PDB entry 7MLY | electron microscopy, 2.70 A resolution | chains J and B of the 13 polymer chains in the assembly

Chain J:
Name: 3D1 Fab Light Chain
Organism: Rattus norvegicus
Notes: antibody fragment or engineered binder
Sequence (107 residues; each row starts with the number of its first residue):
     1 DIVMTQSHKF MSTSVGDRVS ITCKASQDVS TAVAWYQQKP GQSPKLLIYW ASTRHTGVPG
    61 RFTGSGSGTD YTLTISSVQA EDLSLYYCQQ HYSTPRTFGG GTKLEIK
Disordered / not traced: 1, 103-107
Cystine bridges: Cys23-Cys88

Chain B:
Name: Glycine receptor alpha 1
Organism: Sus scrofa
UniProt: F1RQB7 (F1RQB7_PIG); residues -27 to 419 here correspond to UniProt positions 1-447 (UniProt number = residue number + 28)
Sequence (447 residues; numbered -27 to 419; the number before each row is that of its first residue; numbers below 1 keep their minus sign (Met-27 is residue -27)):
   -27 MYRFNTLRLY LWETIVFFSL AASKEAEAAR SASKPMSPSD FLDKLMGRTS GYDARIRPNF
    33 KGPPVNVSCN IFINSFGSIA ETTMDYRVNI FLRQQWNDPR LAYNEYPDDS LDLDPSMLDS
    93 IWKPDLFFAN EKGAHFHEIT TDNKLLRISR NGNVLYSIRI TLTLACPMDL KNFPMDVQTC
   153 IMQLESFGYT MNDLIFEWQE QGAVQVADGL TLPQFILKEE KDLRYCTKHY NTGKFTCIEA
   213 RFHLERQMGY YLIQMYIPSL LIVILSWISF WINMDAAPAR VGLGITTVLT MTTQSSGSRA
   273 SLPKVSYVKA IDIWMAVCLL FVFSALLEYA AVNFVSRQHK ELLRFRRKRR HHKSPMLNLF
   333 QEDEAGEGRF NFSAYGMGPA CLQAKDGISV KGANNTTTNP PPAPSKSPEE MRKLFIQRAK
   393 KIDKISRIGF PMAFLIFNMF YWIIYKI
Disordered / not traced: -27 to 7, 310-385
Cystine bridges: Cys138-Cys152, Cys198-Cys209
Glycans and other covalent adducts: N-acetylglucosamine (NAG) linked to Asn38
Ligand contacts:
  - glycine (GLY), molecule 1: Phe63, Arg65, Leu117, Ser129
  - glycine (GLY), molecule 2: Phe159, Tyr202, Thr204, Phe207
Reported in the primary citation:
  - post-translational modification sites: Asn38

Interface between chain J and chain B:
Residue-residue contacts - 9 pairs, chain J then chain B:
  Val29(J) with Lys33(B)
  Ser30(J) with Gly34(B)
  Thr31(J) with Pro35(B)
  Trp50(J) with Pro36(B); Met163(B); Asn164(B)
  His91(J) with Asn164(B)
  Tyr92(J) with Asn164(B)
  Arg96(J) with Lys206(B)
Also at the interface, not in a pair above, chain B (8 interface residues in all): Ile167

Overview:
7 residues of chain J and 8 residues of chain B are in contact. Chain B binds glycine. Covalently linked
N-acetylglucosamine: at Asn38(B). The paper reports a modification site at Asn38(B).
Here chain J is 3D1 Fab Light Chain (Rattus norvegicus) and chain B is Glycine receptor alpha 1 (Sus scrofa).
Entry 7MLY (Cryo-EM reveals partially and fully assembled native glycine receptors,heteromeric pentamer) was
determined by electron microscopy (same publication as 7MLU and 7MLV).
